6N3O - chain A; structure by X-ray diffraction, 2.40 A resolution.

# Chain A
Protein: eIF-2-alpha kinase GCN2
Organism: Homo sapiens
Notes: EC 2.7.11.1
Reference sequence: Q9P2K8 (E2AK4_HUMAN); residue numbers follow UniProt; this construct covers 577-657, 782-1013
Amino-acid sequence (317 residues; each row starts with the number of its first residue; note: 123 numbers in that range are skipped by the numbering (no residue carries them; nothing is unmodelled there)):
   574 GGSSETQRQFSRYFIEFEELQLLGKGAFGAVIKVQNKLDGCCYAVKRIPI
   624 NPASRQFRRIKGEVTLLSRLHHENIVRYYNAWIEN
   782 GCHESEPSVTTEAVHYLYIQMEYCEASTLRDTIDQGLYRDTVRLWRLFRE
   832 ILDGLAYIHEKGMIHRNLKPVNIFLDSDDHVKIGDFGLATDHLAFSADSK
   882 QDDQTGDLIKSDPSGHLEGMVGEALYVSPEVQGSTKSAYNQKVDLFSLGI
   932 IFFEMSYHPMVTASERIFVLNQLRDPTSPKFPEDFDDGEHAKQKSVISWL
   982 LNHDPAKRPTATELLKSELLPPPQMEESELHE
Disordered / not traced: 574-583, 782-793, 878-903, 912-919, 1005-1013
Sequence notes: expression tag (574-576); engineered mutation Ala807 (Lys in Q9P2K8), Asn848 (Asp in Q9P2K8), Glu899 (Thr in Q9P2K8), Glu904 (Thr in Q9P2K8)
Residues lining bound ligands: KA7 (N-{3-[(2-aminopyrimidin-5-yl)ethynyl]-2,4-difluorophenyl}-5-chloro-2-methoxypyridine-3-sulfonamide): Leu596, Val604, Ala617, Val618, Lys619, Val637, Leu640, Ser641, Ile648, Val649, Tyr651, Ile800, Met802, Glu803, Tyr804, Cys805, Ser808, Phe855, Ile864, Gly865, Asp866, Phe867, Gly868, Leu869
Swiss-Prot annotation at these positions:
  - binding site (ATP): Leu596 to Val604, Lys619
  - natural variant: Arg585 (R585Q: In PVOD2), Leu643 (L643R: In PVOD2), His939 (H939Y: In a lung neuroendocrine carcinoma sample)
  - modified residue: Thr871 (Phosphothreonine)
From the paper describing this entry:
  - binding site for KA7: Val637, Leu640, Met802, Cys805, Phe867
  - binding site for KA7: Asp866 (proposed by the authors, not directly observed)

# In short
Bound to chain A: compound KA7. From UniProt: 10 ATP-binding residues. The paper reports a binding site for
KA7 at Val637, Leu640 and Met802 among others.
Chain A is eIF-2-alpha kinase GCN2 (Homo sapiens); the structure, Identification of novel, potent and
selective GCN2 inhibitors as first-in-class anti-tumor agents, was determined by X-ray diffraction together
with 6N3L and 6N3N from the same study.
